PDB entry 8ULS | electron microscopy, 3.20 A resolution | chains B and F of the 12 polymer chains in the assembly

# Chain B (and F)
Protein: BG505 DS-SOSIP glycoprotein gp41
Organism: Human immunodeficiency virus 1
Notes: chain F of this document is another copy of the same molecule, construct and numbering; everything in this record applies to it too
UniProt: Q2N0S5 (Q2N0S5_9HIV1); residues 512-664 here correspond to UniProt positions 509-661 (UniProt number = residue number - 3)
Sequence (153 residues; numbered 512 to 664; the number before each row is that of its first residue):
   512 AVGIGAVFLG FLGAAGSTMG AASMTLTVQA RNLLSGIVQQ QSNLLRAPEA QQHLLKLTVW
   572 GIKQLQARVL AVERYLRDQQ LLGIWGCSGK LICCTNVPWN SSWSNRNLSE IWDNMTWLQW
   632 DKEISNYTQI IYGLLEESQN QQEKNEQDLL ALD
Unresolved in the structure: 512-518, 550-562, 664
Disulfide bonds: Cys598-Cys604
Glycans and other covalent adducts: N-acetylglucosamine (NAG) linked to Asn637
Construct notes: engineered mutation Pro559 (Ile556 in Q2N0S5), Cys605 (Thr602 in Q2N0S5)

# Chain B / chain F interface
Pairs across the interface (36):
  Met535(B) - Asn651(F)  hydrogen bond (backbone-side chain)
  Met535(B) - Lys655(F)  hydrogen bond (backbone-side chain)
  Thr538(B) - Glu647(F)
  Thr538(B) - Asn651(F)
  Ala541(B) - Gln591(F)  hydrogen bond (backbone-side chain)
  Arg542(B) - Gln591(F)  hydrogen bond (backbone-side chain)
  Arg542(B) - Glu647(F)
  Leu545(B) - Leu587(F)
  Leu545(B) - Arg588(F)
  Leu545(B) - Gln591(F)
  Ser546(B) - Arg588(F)  hydrogen bond
  His564(B) - Gln577(F)
  Leu565(B) - Lys574(F)
  Leu566(B) - Ile573(F)
  Leu566(B) - Gln577(F)
  Leu568(B) - Ile573(F)  hydrophobic
  Leu576(B) - Leu576(F)  hydrophobic
  Leu576(B) - Val580(F)  hydrophobic
  Arg579(B) - Gln577(F)  hydrogen bond
  Arg579(B) - Val580(F)
  Arg579(B) - Glu584(F)  salt bridge
  Val583(B) - Val583(F)  hydrophobic
  Val583(B) - Leu587(F)  hydrophobic
  Tyr586(B) - Leu587(F)  hydrophobic
  Tyr586(B) - Gln591(F)
  Leu587(B) - Leu587(F)  hydrophobic
  Gly600(B) - Gly594(F)
  Gly600(B) - Gly597(F)
  Gly600(B) - Glu654(F)
  Lys601(B) - Glu654(F)  salt bridge
  Lys601(B) - Glu657(F)  salt bridge
  Leu602(B) - Asn651(F)
  Leu602(B) - Glu654(F)  hydrogen bond (backbone-side chain)
  Ile603(B) - Glu654(F)
  Ile603(B) - Gln658(F)
  Cys605(B) - Leu661(F)  hydrophobic
Other interface residues (no listed pair), chain B (26 interface residues in all): Ser534, Thr536, Leu537, Leu544, Val580, Ser599
Other interface residues (no listed pair), chain F (23 interface residues in all): Leu568, Leu581, Ile595, Ser599

# In short
26 residues of chain B face 23 of chain F across their interface, with 7 hydrogen bonds and 3 salt bridges.
Polar pairs include Arg579(B)-Glu584(F), Lys601(B)-Glu654(F) and Lys601(B)-Glu657(F). N-acetylglucosamine is
covalently linked to Asn637(B).
Both chains are BG505 DS-SOSIP glycoprotein gp41 (Human immunodeficiency virus 1). Entry 8ULS (Cryo-EM
structure of the BG505 SOSIPv2 in complex with bNAb 01_D03 Fabs) was determined by electron microscopy
together with 9D8V, 8UKI, 8ULR, 8ULT and 8ULU from the same study.
